4YF9 - chains D and E of the 6 polymer chains in the assembly; structure by X-ray diffraction, 2.60 A resolution.

[Chain D]
Name: Protein related to penicillin acylase
Source organism: Acidovorax sp. MR-S7
Notes: fragment: alpha-chain
UniProtKB: A0A0A1VBK6 (A0A0A1VBK6_9BURK); residues 5-182 here correspond to UniProt positions 29-206 (UniProt number = residue number + 24)
Chain sequence (178 residues; numbered 5 to 182; the number before each row is that of its first residue):
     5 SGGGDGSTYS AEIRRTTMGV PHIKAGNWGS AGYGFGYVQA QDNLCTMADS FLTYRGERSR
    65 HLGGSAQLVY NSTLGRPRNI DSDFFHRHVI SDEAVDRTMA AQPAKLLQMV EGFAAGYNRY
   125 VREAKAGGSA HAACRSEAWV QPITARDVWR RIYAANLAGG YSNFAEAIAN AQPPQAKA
Disordered / not traced: 5-10, 179-182
Disulfide bonds: Cys49-Cys138

[Chain E]
Name: Protein related to penicillin acylase
Source organism: Acidovorax sp. MR-S7
Notes: fragment: spacer peptide
UniProtKB: A0A0A1VBK6 (A0A0A1VBK6_9BURK); residues 1-27 here correspond to UniProt positions 207-233 (UniProt number = residue number + 206)
Chain sequence (27 residues; numbered 1 to 27; the number before each row is that of its first residue):
     1 GAQEPAAFEP GRTRAPSLQV GGELGVG
Disordered / not traced: 1-7, 22-27

[Interface between chain D and chain E]
Contacting residue pairs (5):
  Ala162(D) - Val20(E)
  Gly163(D) - Val20(E)
  Asn167(D) - Ser17(E)
  Asn167(D) - Leu18(E)
  Phe168(D) - Pro16(E)  hydrophobic
Interface residues without a listed pair, chain D (5 interface residues in all): Thr77

[Overview]
5 residues of chain D face 4 of chain E across their interface.
Chain D is Protein related to penicillin acylase and chain E is Protein related to penicillin acylase, both
from Acidovorax sp. MR-S7; the structure, Structure of N-acylhomoserine lactone acylase MacQ, was determined
by X-ray diffraction, deposited together with 5C9I, 4YFA and 4YFB.
